PDB entry 9CI1 | electron microscopy, 2.88 A resolution | chains A and G of the 16 polymer chains in the assembly

Chain A (and G):
Name: Rubisco large subunit
Organism: Anthoceros agrestis
Notes: chain G of this document is another copy of the same molecule, construct and numbering; everything in this record applies to it too
Chain sequence (475 residues; row label = number of the first residue in the row):
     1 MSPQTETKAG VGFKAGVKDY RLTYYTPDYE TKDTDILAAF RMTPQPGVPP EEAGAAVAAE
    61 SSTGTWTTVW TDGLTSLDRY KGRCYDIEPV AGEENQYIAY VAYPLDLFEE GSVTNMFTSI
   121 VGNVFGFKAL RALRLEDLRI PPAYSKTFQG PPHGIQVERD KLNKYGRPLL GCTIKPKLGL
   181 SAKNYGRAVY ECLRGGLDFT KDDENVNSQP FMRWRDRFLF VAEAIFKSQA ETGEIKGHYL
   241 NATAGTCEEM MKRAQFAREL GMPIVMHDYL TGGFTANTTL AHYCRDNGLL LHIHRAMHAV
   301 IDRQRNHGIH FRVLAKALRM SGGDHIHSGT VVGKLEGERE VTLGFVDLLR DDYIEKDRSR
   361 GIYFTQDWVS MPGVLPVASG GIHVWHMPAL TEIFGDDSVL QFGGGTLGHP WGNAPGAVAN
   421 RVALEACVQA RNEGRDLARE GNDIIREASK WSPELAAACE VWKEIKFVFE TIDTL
Unresolved in the structure: 1-21, 72-75, 467-475
Modified positions: Lys201 (lysine nz-carboxylic acid; KCX)

Chain A / chain G interface:
Residue-residue contacts (5):
  Val157(A) - Asp216(G)
  Asn163(A) - Lys183(G)
  Arg258(A) - Arg215(G)
  Asp286(A) - Arg215(G)
  Asn287(A) - Arg215(G)
Also at the interface, not in a pair above, chain A (9 interface residues in all): Asp160, Tyr165, Arg285, Gly288
Also at the interface, not in a pair above, chain G (7 interface residues in all): Ser181, Arg213, Phe220, Lys252

Summary:
The interface between chain A and chain G involves 9 residues on one side and 7 on the other.
Chain A and chain G are both Rubisco large subunit (Anthoceros agrestis); the structure, Anthoceros agrestis
Rubisco octamer core complexed with Arabidopsis thaliana BSD2, was determined by electron microscopy (same
publication as 9CHZ, 9CI2 and 9CK5).
